PDB entry 8DQW | electron microscopy, 2.10 A resolution | chains C and F of the 10 polymer chains in the assembly

Chain C:
Molecule: Replication factor C subunit 3
Organism: Saccharomyces cerevisiae
Reference sequence: P38629 (RFC3_YEAST); residue numbers follow UniProt; this construct covers 1-340
Chain sequence (340 residues; numbered 1 to 340; the number before each row is that of its first residue):
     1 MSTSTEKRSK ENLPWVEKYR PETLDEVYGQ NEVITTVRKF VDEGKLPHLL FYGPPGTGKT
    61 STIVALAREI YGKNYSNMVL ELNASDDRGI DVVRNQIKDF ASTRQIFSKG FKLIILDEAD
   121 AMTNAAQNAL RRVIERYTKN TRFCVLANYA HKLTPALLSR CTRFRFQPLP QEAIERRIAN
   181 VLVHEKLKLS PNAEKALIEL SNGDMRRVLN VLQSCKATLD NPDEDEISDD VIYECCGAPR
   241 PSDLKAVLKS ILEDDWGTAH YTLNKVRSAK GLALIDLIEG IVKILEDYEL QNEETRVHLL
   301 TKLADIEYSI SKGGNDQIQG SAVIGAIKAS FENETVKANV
Unresolved in the structure: 1-8, 336-340
Curated features (UniProtKB/Swiss-Prot):
  - binding site (ATP): Val16 to Tyr19, Arg20, Tyr28, Gly53 to Ser61, Asn148, Arg206
  - modified residue: Ser2 (N-acetylserine)
Ion coordination: Mg2+: Thr60 (together with ATP-gamma-S)
Ligand contacts:
  - ATP-gamma-S (AGS; phosphothiophosphoric acid-adenylate ester): Val16, Tyr19, Arg20, Pro21, Glu26, Val27, Tyr28, Gly53, Pro54, Pro55, Gly56, Thr57, Gly58, Lys59, Thr60, Ser61, Asn148, Arg177, Met205, Arg206, Leu209
  - ATP-gamma-S: Arg131, Glu135, Ala156, Arg160

Chain F:
Molecule: DNA damage checkpoint control protein RAD17
Organism: Saccharomyces cerevisiae
Reference sequence: A0A8H4BW58 (A0A8H4BW58_YEASX); residues 1-401 here = UniProt positions 1-401
Chain sequence (401 residues; each row starts with the number of its first residue):
     1 MRINSELANK FSASTVHLEH ITTALSCLTP FGSKDDVLIF IDADGLSFVR ENNHVIKIQL
    61 LLSRELFMSY SYRNETEDHM KLCVKINHIL DSVSVMNRNS DDIVECTLSY DGHGSPFVLI
   121 FEDSFISERV EYSTYLIKDF DTNGLELDRE RISFEAIIKG EALHSALKDL KEIGCKECYV
   181 YAKTEANDEN VFALISKSQL GFSKIKLPSN RSILEKLQVF DGDSTTVIDG FAVIGFFDFT
   241 SFDKIRKSTK IASKVLFRMD VHGVLSVNIL SQTDDVIITD TTRPSNNRPG SIRQLQLPKD
   301 YPGIVIEVCM LEKESIDEAA QTEIELLMET NELGNRNSFK KSTIRKRYGT DKGNETSNDN
   361 LLQLNGKKIK LPSEEENNKN RESEDEENHC KYPTKDIPIF F
Unresolved in the structure: 1-6, 272-301, 330-401

Chain C / chain F interface:
Pairs across the interface - 24 pairs, chain C then chain F:
  Ser76(C) - Asp139(F)
  Ser76(C) - Phe140(F)
  Asn77(C) - Phe140(F)
  Asn77(C) - Asp141(F)  hydrogen bond (side chain-backbone)
  Gln96(C) - Asn53(F)
  Asp99(C) - Asp238(F)
  Phe100(C) - His54(F)
  Ala101(C) - Glu314(F)
  Ser102(C) - Lys313(F)  hydrogen bond
  Ser102(C) - Glu314(F)  hydrogen bond (backbone-backbone)
  Thr103(C) - Val55(F)
  Thr103(C) - Glu312(F)
  Thr103(C) - Glu314(F)  hydrogen bond (backbone-side chain)
  Arg104(C) - Leu311(F)
  Arg104(C) - Glu312(F)  salt bridge
  Arg104(C) - Lys313(F)  hydrogen bond (side chain-backbone)
  Arg104(C) - Glu314(F)  hydrogen bond (side chain-backbone)
  Gln105(C) - Leu311(F)
  Ile106(C) - Gly144(F)
  Ile106(C) - Leu311(F)  hydrophobic
  Phe107(C) - Gly144(F)
  Ser108(C) - His262(F)
  Tyr137(C) - Glu314(F)
  Asn140(C) - Glu314(F)
Interface residues without a listed pair, chain C (18 interface residues in all): Val79, Leu80, Lys139
Interface residues without a listed pair, chain F (16 interface residues in all): Glu146, Val261, Val264

Overview:
The interface between chain C and chain F involves 18 residues on one side and 16 on the other; the contacts
include 6 hydrogen bonds and 1 salt bridge. Among the polar pairs are Arg104(C)-Glu312(F), Asn77(C)-Asp141(F)
and Ser102(C)-Lys313(F). Chain C binds ATP-gamma-S.
Here chain C is Replication factor C subunit 3 and chain F is DNA damage checkpoint control protein RAD17,
both from Saccharomyces cerevisiae. Entry 8DQW (Open state of Rad24-RFC:9-1-1 bound to a 5' ss/dsDNA junction)
was determined by electron microscopy, deposited together with 8DQX, 8DQZ, 8DR0, 8DR1, 8DR3, 8DR4 and 3
further entries.
